Entry 5L8R (X-ray diffraction, 2.60 A resolution); this record covers chains 2 and 3 of the 16 polymer chains in the assembly.

[Chain 2]
Protein: Chlorophyll a-b binding protein, chloroplastic
From: Pisum sativum
Reference sequence: Q41038 (Q41038_PEA); residue numbers follow UniProt; this construct covers 1-269
Amino-acid sequence (269 residues; each row starts with the number of its first residue):
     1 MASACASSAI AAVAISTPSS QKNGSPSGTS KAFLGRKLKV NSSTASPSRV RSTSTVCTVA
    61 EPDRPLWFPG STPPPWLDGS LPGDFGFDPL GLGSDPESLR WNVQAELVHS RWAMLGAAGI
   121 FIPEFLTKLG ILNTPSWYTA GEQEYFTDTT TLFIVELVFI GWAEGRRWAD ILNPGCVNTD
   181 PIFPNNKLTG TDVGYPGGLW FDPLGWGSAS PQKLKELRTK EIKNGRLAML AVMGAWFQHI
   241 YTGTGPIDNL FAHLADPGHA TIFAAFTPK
Unresolved in the structure: 1-57, 266-269
Metal / ion sites: chlorophyll b Mg site 1 near Trp-67 (its only coordinating residue here); chlorophyll a Mg (4 sites), coordinated by Glu-106, Glu-164, Glu-221, Asn-224; chlorophyll b Mg site 2 near Asp-180 (its only coordinating residue here)
Ligand contacts:
  - beta-carotene (BCR): Trp-112, Phe-159, Ile-160, Trp-162, Pro-181, Ile-182
  - chlorophyll b (CHL), molecule 1: Pro-65, Leu-66, Trp-67, Phe-68, Pro-69, Phe-85, Phe-87
  - chlorophyll b (CHL), molecule 2: Val-108, Arg-111, Trp-112, Ile-160, Trp-162, Ala-163, Glu-164, Arg-166, Arg-167, Asp-170, Val-177, Asn-178, Leu-188, Gly-194, Pro-196, Trp-200, Phe-201
  - chlorophyll b (CHL), molecule 3: Trp-112, Ala-140, Gly-141, Tyr-145, Phe-146, Thr-149, Leu-152, Val-155, Glu-156, Phe-159, Ile-160
  - chlorophyll b (CHL), molecule 4: Trp-137, Tyr-138, Thr-139, Ala-140, Gly-141, Glu-142, Thr-149, Phe-153, Glu-156, Trp-236, Ile-240
  - chlorophyll b (CHL), molecule 5: Trp-162, Arg-166, Val-177, Asn-178, Thr-179, Asp-180, Pro-181, Ile-182, Phe-183, Asn-185, Asn-186, Lys-187, Leu-188, Leu-199, Trp-200
  - chlorophyll a (CLA), molecule 1: Leu-77, Leu-81, Pro-82, Gly-83, Asp-84, Phe-85, Gly-86, Phe-87, Asp-88, Leu-92, Gly-93, Leu-99, Asn-102, Val-103, Ala-105, Glu-106, His-109, Arg-226, Met-229, Leu-230, Met-233, Phe-237
  - chlorophyll a (CLA), molecule 2: Trp-101, Asn-102, Ala-105, His-109, Met-233
  - chlorophyll a (CLA), molecule 3: Trp-101, Gln-104, Ala-105, Val-108, His-109, Trp-112, Glu-156, Leu-157, Ile-160, Gly-161, Glu-164, Arg-167, Trp-168, Ile-171
  - chlorophyll a (CLA), molecule 4: Arg-111, Met-114, Leu-115, Tyr-195, Pro-196, Gly-197, Phe-201, Asp-202, Trp-206, Gly-207, Leu-217, Arg-218, Lys-220, Glu-221, Asn-224
  - chlorophyll a (CLA), molecule 5: Trp-112, Leu-115, Gly-116, Ala-118, Gly-119, Ile-122, Pro-123, Leu-132, Thr-134, Pro-135, Ala-140, Tyr-145
  - chlorophyll a (CLA), molecule 6: Thr-151, Ile-154, Val-155, Val-158, Phe-159
  - chlorophyll a (CLA), molecule 7: Leu-157, Val-158, Gly-161, Trp-162, Gly-165, Arg-166, Ala-169, Pro-181
  - chlorophyll a (CLA), molecule 8: Glu-216, Thr-219, Lys-220, Lys-223, Asn-224, Leu-227
  - chlorophyll a (CLA), molecule 9: Lys-220, Asn-224, Leu-227
  - chlorophyll a (CLA), molecule 10: Leu-227, Leu-230, Ala-231, Met-233, Gly-234, Phe-237, Gln-238, Tyr-241, Thr-242, Asn-249, Leu-250, His-253, Ala-260, Thr-261, Ile-262
  - chlorophyll a (CLA), molecule 11: Leu-250, His-253, Leu-254, Pro-257, Gly-258, Thr-261, Phe-263
  - lutein (LUT; (3r,3'r,6s)-4,5-didehydro-5,6-dihydro-beta,beta-carotene-3,3'-diol): Met-114, Ala-117, Phe-121, Phe-201, Asp-202, Pro-203, Leu-204, Gly-205, Asn-224, Leu-227, Ala-228, Ala-231, Gly-234, Ala-235, Gln-238, Pro-246, Asn-249, Leu-250
  - violaxanthin (XAT; (3s,5r,6s,3's,5'r,6's)-5,6,5',6'-diepoxy-5,6,5',6'- tetrahydro-beta,beta-carotene-3,3'-diol): Phe-87, Asp-88, Pro-89, Leu-90, Gly-91, Leu-92, His-109, Trp-112, Ala-113, Gly-116, Gly-119, Ile-120, Trp-137, Ala-140, Met-229, Leu-230, Val-232, Met-233

[Chain 3]
Protein: Chlorophyll a-b binding protein 3, chloroplastic
From: Pisum sativum
Reference sequence: Q32904 (CB23_PEA); residues 1-275 here = UniProt positions 1-275
Amino-acid sequence (275 residues; row label = number of the first residue in the row):
     1 MATQALVSSS SLTFAAEAVR QSFRARSLPS SVGCSRKGLV RAAATPPVKQ GGVDRPLWFA
    61 SKQSLSYLDG SLPGDYGFDP LGLSDPEGTG GFIEPRWLAY GEVINGRFAM LGAVGAIAPE
   121 YLGKVGLIPQ ETALAWFQTG VIPPAGTYNY WADNYTLFVL EMALMGFAEH RRFQDWAKPG
   181 SMGKQYFLGL EKGFGGSGNP AYPGGPFFNP LGFGKDEKSL KELKLKEVKN GRLAMLAILG
   241 YFIQGLVTGV GPYQNLLDHV ADPVNNNVLT SLKFH
Unresolved in the structure: 1-54
Metal / ion sites: Ca2+: Asp-85, Gly-88 (shared with 1 residue of chain A); chlorophyll a Mg site 1 near Val-141 (its only coordinating residue here); chlorophyll a Mg site 2 near Glu-169 (its only coordinating residue here)
Ligand contacts:
  - beta-carotene (BCR), molecule 1: Leu-111, Leu-164, Met-165, Phe-167, Ala-168, Tyr-186, Phe-187, Leu-188
  - beta-carotene (BCR), molecule 2: Leu-111, Val-114, Ala-118, Tyr-121, Leu-122, Leu-190, Phe-194, Phe-207, Phe-208
  - chlorophyll b (CHL), molecule 1: Tyr-100, Ile-104, Arg-107, Phe-108, Ala-168, Glu-169, Arg-171, Arg-172, Asp-175, Met-182, Phe-187, Gly-193, Phe-194, Gly-196, Pro-200, Ala-201, Pro-203, Phe-207, Phe-208
  - chlorophyll b (CHL), molecule 2: Val-159, Met-162, Ala-163, Gly-166, Phe-167, His-170, Arg-171, Gln-174, Met-182, Gln-185, Tyr-186, Phe-187
  - chlorophyll a (CLA), molecule 1: Trp-58, Leu-68, Leu-72, Gly-74, Asp-75, Tyr-76, Gly-77, Phe-78, Asp-79, Leu-83, Ser-84, Pro-95, Leu-98, Ala-99, Gly-101, Glu-102, Asn-105, Arg-232, Met-235, Leu-236
  - chlorophyll a (CLA), molecule 2: Tyr-76, Glu-222, Leu-225, Lys-226, Lys-229, Asn-230, Leu-233
  - chlorophyll a (CLA), molecule 3: Gly-90, Gly-91, Phe-92, Ile-93
  - chlorophyll a (CLA), molecule 4: Phe-92, Trp-97, Leu-98, Asn-105, Leu-239, Phe-242
  - chlorophyll a (CLA), molecule 5: Phe-92, Trp-97, Tyr-100, Gly-101, Ile-104, Asn-105, Phe-108, Met-162, Met-165, Gly-166, Glu-169, His-170, Arg-172, Phe-173
  - chlorophyll a (CLA), molecule 6: Arg-107, Phe-108, Met-110, Leu-111, Ala-201, Tyr-202, Pro-203, Gly-204, Phe-208, Asn-209, Phe-213, Leu-220, Leu-223, Lys-224, Lys-226, Glu-227, Asn-230
  - chlorophyll a (CLA), molecule 7: Leu-111, Gly-112, Val-114, Gly-115, Ala-118, Pro-119, Ile-128, Thr-132, Thr-139, Val-141, Tyr-150
  - chlorophyll a (CLA), molecule 8: Val-114, Phe-213, Leu-223, Lys-226, Asn-230, Leu-233
  - chlorophyll a (CLA), molecule 9: Trp-136, Val-141, Ile-142, Pro-143, Pro-144, Asn-154, Tyr-155, Leu-157, Phe-158, Glu-161, Phe-242
  - chlorophyll a (CLA), molecule 10: Thr-139, Gly-140, Val-141, Tyr-150, Trp-151, Leu-157, Leu-160, Glu-161, Leu-164, Met-165
  - chlorophyll a (CLA), molecule 11: Trp-151, Thr-156, Val-159, Leu-160, Ala-163, Leu-164, Phe-167
  - chlorophyll a (CLA), molecule 12: Met-162, His-170, Phe-173
  - chlorophyll a (CLA), molecule 13: Leu-236, Ala-237, Leu-239, Gly-240, Ile-243, Gln-244, Thr-248, Asn-255, Leu-256, His-259, Asn-266, Asn-267, Val-268
  - chlorophyll a (CLA), molecule 14: Leu-246, Val-247, Lys-273
  - chlorophyll a (CLA), molecule 15: Leu-256, His-259, Val-260, Pro-263, Asn-266, Val-268
  - lutein (LUT; (3r,3'r,6s)-4,5-didehydro-5,6-dihydro-beta,beta-carotene-3,3'-diol), molecule 1: Phe-78, Asp-79, Pro-80, Leu-81, Gly-82, Leu-83, Asn-105, Phe-108, Ala-109, Leu-111, Gly-112, Gly-115, Ala-116, Trp-136, Thr-139, Val-141, Met-235, Ile-238, Leu-239
  - lutein (LUT), molecule 2: Met-110, Leu-111, Ala-113, Val-114, Ile-117, Phe-208, Asn-209, Pro-210, Leu-211, Gly-212, Phe-213, Asn-230, Leu-233, Ala-234, Ala-237, Gly-240, Tyr-241, Gln-244, Pro-252, Leu-256
UniProt features mapped onto this chain:
  - binding site (chlorophyll b): Trp-58, Arg-107, Ile-142, Glu-169, Arg-172
  - binding site (chlorophyll a): Phe-78, Ser-84, Glu-102, Lys-226, Glu-227, Asn-230, Arg-232, Gln-244, His-259

[How chain 2 and chain 3 interact]
Contacting residue pairs (28; chain 2 residue first):
  Pro-65(2) / Gln-185(3)
  Leu-66(2) / Gln-185(3)  hydrogen bond (backbone-side chain)
  Phe-68(2) / Gln-174(3)
  Pro-69(2) / Gln-174(3)  hydrogen bond (backbone-side chain)
  Pro-69(2) / Met-182(3)
  Pro-69(2) / Gln-185(3)
  Gly-70(2) / Gln-174(3)
  Gly-70(2) / Lys-178(3)  hydrogen bond (backbone-side chain)
  Gly-70(2) / Ser-181(3)
  Gly-70(2) / Met-182(3)
  Ser-71(2) / Gln-174(3)
  Ser-71(2) / Lys-178(3)
  Thr-72(2) / Lys-178(3)  hydrogen bond
  Gly-258(2) / Trp-151(3)
  Gly-258(2) / Ala-152(3)
  Gly-258(2) / Asp-153(3)  hydrogen bond (backbone-backbone)
  Gly-258(2) / Thr-156(3)
  His-259(2) / Asn-149(3)
  His-259(2) / Tyr-150(3)
  His-259(2) / Trp-151(3)
  His-259(2) / Ala-152(3)
  His-259(2) / Asp-153(3)
  Thr-261(2) / Asp-153(3)  hydrogen bond
  Thr-261(2) / Thr-156(3)  hydrogen bond
  Phe-263(2) / Asp-153(3)
  Phe-263(2) / Tyr-155(3)  hydrophobic
  Phe-263(2) / Thr-156(3)
  Phe-263(2) / Val-159(3)  hydrophobic
Other interface residues (no listed pair), chain 2 (13 interface residues in all): Asp-256, Pro-257

[Summary]
Chain 2 and chain 3 each contribute 13 residues to their interface; the contacts include 7 hydrogen bonds.
Polar pairs include Leu-66(2)/Gln-185(3), Pro-69(2)/Gln-174(3) and Gly-70(2)/Lys-178(3). One chlorophyll a
molecule and one chlorophyll b molecule are bound between chain 2 and chain 3.
Here chain 2 is Chlorophyll a-b binding protein, chloroplastic and chain 3 is Chlorophyll a-b binding protein
3, chloroplastic, both from Pisum sativum. Entry 5L8R (The structure of plant photosystem I super-complex at
2.6 angstrom resolution) was determined by X-ray diffraction.
